PDB entry 4N4F | X-ray diffraction, 1.83 A resolution | chains A and C

== Chain A ==
Name: CREB-binding protein
From: Homo sapiens
Notes: EC 2.3.1.48; fragment: Bromodomain residues 1080-1316
Reference sequence: Q92793 (CBP_HUMAN); residues 1080-1316 here = UniProt positions 1080-1316
Chain sequence (237 residues; row label = number of the first residue in the row):
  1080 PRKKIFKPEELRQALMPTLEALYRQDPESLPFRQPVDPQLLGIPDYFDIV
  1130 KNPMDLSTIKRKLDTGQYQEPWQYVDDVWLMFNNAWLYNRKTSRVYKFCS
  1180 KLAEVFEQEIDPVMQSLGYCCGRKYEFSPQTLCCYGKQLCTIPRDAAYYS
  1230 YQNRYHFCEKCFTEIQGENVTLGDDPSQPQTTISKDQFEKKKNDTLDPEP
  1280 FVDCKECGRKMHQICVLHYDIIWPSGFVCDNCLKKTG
Not modelled in the structure: 1080, 1214-1247, 1262-1268, 1313-1316
UniProt features mapped onto this chain:
  - region: Asn1162 to Lys1180 (Interaction with ASF1A)
  - modified residue: Lys1216 (N6-acetyllysine)
  - natural variant: Tyr1175 (Y1175C: In RSTS1), Glu1278 (E1278A: In RSTS1; E1278K: In RSTS1)
  - mutagenesis: Asp1116 (D1116R: Impairs binding to acetylated histones), Phe1126 (F1126A: Impairs binding to acetylated histones), Asn1162 (N1162E/R: Abolishes interaction with ASF1A), Trp1165 (W1165A: Abolishes interaction with ASF1A), Lys1170 (K1170E: Impairs binding to acetylated histones), Ser1179 (S1179I: Impairs interaction with ASF1A), Lys1180 (K1180E: Abolishes interaction with ASF1A), Glu1183 (E1183R: Abolishes interaction with ASF1A)
Ion coordination: Zn2+ site 1: Cys1199, Cys1200, His1291, Cys1294; Zn2+ site 2: Cys1283, Cys1286, Cys1308, Cys1311
What the authors report for this chain:
  - specificity-determining residues: Arg1173 (proposed by the authors, not directly observed)

== Chain C ==
Name: Histone 4 Peptide
Chain sequence (21 residues; row label = number of the first residue in the row):
     5 KGGKGLGKGGAKRHRKVLRDN
Not modelled in the structure: 5-6, 13-25
Modified / non-standard residues: Lys12 (n(6)-acetyllysine; ALY); Lys16 (N(6)-acetyllysine; ALY)

== Chain A / chain C interface ==
Contacting residue pairs (18):
  Pro1110(A) with Lys12(C)
  Phe1111(A) with Lys12(C)
  Val1115(A) with Lys12(C)
  Ile1122(A) with Gly11(C); Lys12(C)
  Asp1124(A) with Gly9(C); Leu10(C), hydrogen bond (side chain-backbone)
  Tyr1125(A) with Lys12(C)
  Ile1128(A) with Gly9(C)
  Trp1165(A) with Lys8(C), hydrogen bond (backbone-side chain)
  Leu1166(A) with Lys8(C), hydrogen bond (backbone-side chain)
  Tyr1167(A) with Gly9(C), hydrogen bond (backbone-backbone); Leu10(C), hydrogen bond (side chain-backbone)
  Asn1168(A) with Lys8(C), hydrogen bond (backbone-side chain); Lys12(C)
  Arg1169(A) with Lys8(C); Gly9(C), hydrogen bond (side chain-backbone)
  Val1174(A) with Lys12(C)
Also at the interface, not in a pair above, chain A (16 interface residues in all): Leu1120, Pro1123, Ala1164
Also at the interface, not in a pair above, chain C (6 interface residues in all): Gly7
The authors on this interface:
  - specific contacts: Pro1123(A)-Leu10(C), Trp1165(A)-Lys8(C) (backbone contact), Leu1166(A)-Lys8(C) (backbone contact), Tyr1167(A)-Lys8(C) (backbone contact), Asn1168(A)-Lys12(C) (hydrogen bond), Asn1168(A)-Lys8(C) (backbone contact)

== In short ==
16 residues of chain A and 6 residues of chain C are in contact, with 7 hydrogen bonds. Polar pairs include
Asp1124(A)-Leu10(C), Trp1165(A)-Lys8(C) and Leu1166(A)-Lys8(C). The authors report a contact between
Pro1123(A) and Leu10(C); backbone contacts between Trp1165(A) and Lys8(C), Leu1166(A) and Lys8(C) and
Tyr1167(A) and Lys8(C) among others; a hydrogen bond between Asn1168(A) and Lys12(C). The paper reports the
specificity determinant Arg1173(A).
Here chain A is CREB-binding protein (Homo sapiens) and chain C is Histone 4 Peptide. Entry 4N4F (Crystal
Structure of the Bromodomain-PHD Finger Module of Human Transcriptional Co-Activator CBP in complex with
di-Acetylated ...) was determined by X-ray diffraction together with 4N3W from the same study.
